3IFZ - chains A and B; structure by X-ray diffraction, 2.70 A resolution.

== Chain A (and B) ==
Protein: DNA gyrase subunit A
Source organism: Mycobacterium tuberculosis
Notes: EC 5.99.1.3; fragment: Breakage and reunion domain (N-terminal domain); chain B of this document is another copy of the same molecule, construct and numbering; everything in this record applies to it too
UniProt: Q07702 (GYRA_MYCTU); numbering as in UniProt (aligned over 1-501)
Chain sequence (508 residues; row label = number of the first residue in the row):
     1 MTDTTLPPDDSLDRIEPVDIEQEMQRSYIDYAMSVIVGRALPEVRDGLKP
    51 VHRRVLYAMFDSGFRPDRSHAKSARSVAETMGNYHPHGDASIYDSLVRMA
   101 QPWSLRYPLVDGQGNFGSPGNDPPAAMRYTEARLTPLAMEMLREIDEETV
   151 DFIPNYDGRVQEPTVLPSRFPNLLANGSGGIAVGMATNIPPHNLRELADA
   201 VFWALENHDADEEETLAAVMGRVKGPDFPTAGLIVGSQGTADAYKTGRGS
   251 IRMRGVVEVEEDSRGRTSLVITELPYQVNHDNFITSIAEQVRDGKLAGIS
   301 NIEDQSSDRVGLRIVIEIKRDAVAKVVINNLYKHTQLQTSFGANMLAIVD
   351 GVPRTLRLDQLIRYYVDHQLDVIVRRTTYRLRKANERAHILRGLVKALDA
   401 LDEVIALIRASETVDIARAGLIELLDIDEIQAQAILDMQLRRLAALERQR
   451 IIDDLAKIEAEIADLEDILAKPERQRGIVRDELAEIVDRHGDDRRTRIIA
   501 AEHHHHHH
Unresolved in the structure: 1-8, 265-268, 500-508 (chain B: 1-28, 502-508)
Sequence notes: expression tag (502-508)
What the authors report for this chain:
  - catalytic residues: R128, Y129 (by similarity / conservation)
  - conformationally variable residues (loop rearrangement): Y84 to G88
  - contacts within the chain: M81-D89, M81-I92

== Chain A / chain B interface ==
Contacting residue pairs (81):
  S69(A) - R159(B)
  H70(A) - R159(B)  hydrogen bond (backbone-side chain)
  K72(A) - Y156(B)
  K72(A) - D157(B)
  A74(A) - G82(B)
  A74(A) - P86(B)  hydrophobic
  A74(A) - Y156(B)
  R75(A) - G82(B)
  R75(A) - N83(B)
  R75(A) - N155(B)
  R75(A) - Y156(B)
  R75(A) - D157(B)  salt bridge
  R75(A) - V160(B)
  V77(A) - M81(B)  hydrophobic
  A78(A) - A78(B)
  A78(A) - M81(B)  hydrophobic
  A78(A) - G82(B)
  M81(A) - A78(B)  hydrophobic
  M81(A) - M81(B)  hydrophobic
  M81(A) - M127(B)  hydrophobic
  G82(A) - R75(B)
  G82(A) - A78(B)
  N83(A) - R75(B)
  P86(A) - A74(B)  hydrophobic
  P86(A) - R128(B)
  H87(A) - R128(B)  hydrogen bond
  D89(A) - G88(B)
  M127(A) - M81(B)  hydrophobic
  M127(A) - G88(B)
  R128(A) - P86(B)
  R128(A) - H87(B)
  N155(A) - R75(B)
  Y156(A) - K72(B)
  Y156(A) - A74(B)
  Y156(A) - R75(B)
  D157(A) - K72(B)
  D157(A) - R75(B)  salt bridge
  R159(A) - S69(B)
  R159(A) - H70(B)  hydrogen bond (side chain-backbone)
  R159(A) - R75(B)
  V160(A) - R75(B)
  L401(A) - R409(B)
  D402(A) - R409(B)  salt bridge
  I408(A) - L440(B)
  I408(A) - A444(B)
  R409(A) - L401(B)
  R409(A) - D402(B)  salt bridge
  R409(A) - L443(B)
  R409(A) - R448(B)  hydrogen bond (backbone-side chain)
  S411(A) - A444(B)
  S411(A) - A445(B)  hydrogen bond (backbone-backbone)
  E412(A) - A445(B)
  E412(A) - L446(B)  hydrogen bond (backbone-backbone)
  T413(A) - L446(B)
  V414(A) - E447(B)
  I435(A) - L440(B)
  L436(A) - Q439(B)
  L436(A) - L440(B)
  L436(A) - R441(B)  hydrogen bond (backbone-backbone)
  D437(A) - Q439(B)  hydrogen bond (backbone-side chain)
  D437(A) - R441(B)  salt bridge
  M438(A) - Q439(B)
  M438(A) - L440(B)  hydrogen bond (backbone-backbone)
  Q439(A) - L436(B)
  Q439(A) - D437(B)  hydrogen bond (side chain-backbone)
  Q439(A) - M438(B)
  L440(A) - I408(B)
  L440(A) - I435(B)
  L440(A) - L436(B)
  L440(A) - M438(B)  hydrogen bond (backbone-backbone)
  R441(A) - V414(B)
  R441(A) - Q433(B)  hydrogen bond
  R441(A) - L436(B)  hydrogen bond (backbone-backbone)
  R441(A) - D437(B)  salt bridge
  L443(A) - R409(B)
  A444(A) - I408(B)
  A444(A) - S411(B)
  A445(A) - S411(B)  hydrogen bond (backbone-backbone)
  A445(A) - E412(B)
  L446(A) - E412(B)  hydrogen bond (backbone-backbone)
  E447(A) - V414(B)
Other interface residues (no listed pair), chain A (43 interface residues in all): A71, E131, I405
Other interface residues (no listed pair), chain B (45 interface residues in all): A71, V77, I405, T413, R418

== In short ==
43 residues of chain A face 45 of chain B across their interface; the contacts include 15 hydrogen bonds and 6
salt bridges. Among the polar pairs are R75(A)-D157(B), D402(A)-R409(B) and D437(A)-R441(B). From the paper:
catalytic residues R128(A) and Y129(A); conformational variability at Y84(A).
Both chains are DNA gyrase subunit A (Mycobacterium tuberculosis). Entry 3IFZ (crystal structure of the first
part of the Mycobacterium tuberculosis DNA gyrase reaction core: the breakage ...) was determined by X-ray
diffraction together with 3M4I and 3IG0 from the same study.
